Entry 8HR0 (X-ray diffraction, 3.34 A resolution); this record covers chains A and B of the 4 polymer chains in the assembly.

# Chain A
Molecule: Protein transport protein Sec23A
Source organism: Homo sapiens
UniProtKB: Q15436 (SC23A_HUMAN); residues 1-765 here = UniProt positions 1-765
Amino-acid sequence (765 residues; row label = number of the first residue in the row):
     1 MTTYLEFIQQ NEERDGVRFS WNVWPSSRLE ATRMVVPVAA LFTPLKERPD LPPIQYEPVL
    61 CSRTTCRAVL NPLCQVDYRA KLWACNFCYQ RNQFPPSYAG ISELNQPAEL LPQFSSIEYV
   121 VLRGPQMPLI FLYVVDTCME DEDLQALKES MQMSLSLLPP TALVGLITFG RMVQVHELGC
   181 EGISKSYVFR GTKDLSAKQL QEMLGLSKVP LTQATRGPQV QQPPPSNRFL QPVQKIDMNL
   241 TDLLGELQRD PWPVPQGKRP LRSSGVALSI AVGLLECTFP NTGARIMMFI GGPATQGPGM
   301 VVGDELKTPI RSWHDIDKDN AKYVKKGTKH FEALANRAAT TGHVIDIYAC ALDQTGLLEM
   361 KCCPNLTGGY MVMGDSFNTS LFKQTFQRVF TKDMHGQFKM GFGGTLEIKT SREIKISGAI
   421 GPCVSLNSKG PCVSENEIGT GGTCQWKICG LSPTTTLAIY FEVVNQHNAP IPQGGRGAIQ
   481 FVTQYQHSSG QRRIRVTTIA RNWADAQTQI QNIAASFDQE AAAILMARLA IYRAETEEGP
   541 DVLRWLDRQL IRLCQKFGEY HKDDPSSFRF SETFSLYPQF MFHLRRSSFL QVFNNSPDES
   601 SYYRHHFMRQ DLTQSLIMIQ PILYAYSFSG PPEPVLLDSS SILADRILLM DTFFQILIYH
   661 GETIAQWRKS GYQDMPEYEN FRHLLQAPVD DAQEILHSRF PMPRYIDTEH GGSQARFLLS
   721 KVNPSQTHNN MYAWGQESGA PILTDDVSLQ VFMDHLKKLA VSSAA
Disordered / not traced: 1-2, 206-224, 465-474, 538-540, 724-745, 765
Metal / ion sites: Zn2+: Cys61, Cys66, Cys85, Cys88

# Chain B
Molecule: Protein transport protein Sec24A
Source organism: Homo sapiens
UniProtKB: O95486 (SC24A_HUMAN); residue numbers follow UniProt; this construct covers 343-1093
Amino-acid sequence (751 residues; numbered 343 to 1093; the number before each row is that of its first residue):
   343 LQPEGLRVVN LLQERNMLPS TPLKPPVPNL HEDIQKLNCN PELFRCTLTS IPQTQALLNK
   403 AKLPLGLLLH PFKDLVQLPV VTSSTIVRCR SCRTYINPFV SFLDQRRWKC NLCYRVNDVP
   463 EEFLYNPLTR VYGEPHRRPE VQNATIEFMA PSEYMLRPPQ PPVYLFVFDV SHNAVETGYL
   523 NSVCQSLLDN LDLLPGNTRT KIGFITFDST IHFYGLQESL SQPQMLIVSD IEDVFIPMPE
   583 NLLVNLNESK ELVQDLLKTL PQMFTKTLET QSALGPALQA AFKLMSPTGG RMSVFQTQLP
   643 TLGVGALKPR EEPNHRSSAK DIHMTPSTDF YKKLALDCSG QQVAVDLFLL SGQYSDLASL
   703 GCISRYSAGS VYYYPSYHHQ HNPVQVQKLQ KELQRYLTRK IGFEAVMRIR CTKGLSIHTF
   763 HGNFFVRSTD LLSLPNVNPD AGYAVQMSVE ESLTDTQLVS FQSALLYTSS KGERRIRVHT
   823 LCLPVVSTLN DVFLGADVQA ISGLLANMAV DRSMTASLSD ARDALVNAVI DSLSAYRSSV
   883 LSNQQPGLMV PFSLRLFPLF VLALLKQKSF QTGTNARLDE RIFAMCQVKN QPLVYLMLTT
   943 HPSLYRVDNL SDEGALNISD RTIPQPPILQ LSVEKLSRDG AFLMDAGSVL MLWVGKNCTQ
  1003 NFLSQVLGVQ NYASIPQPMT DLPELDTPES ARIIAFISWL REQRPFFPIL YVIRDESPMK
  1063 ANFLQNMIED RTESALSYYE FLLHIQQQVN K
Disordered / not traced: 343-345, 465-475, 663-665, 883-887
Metal / ion sites: Zn2+: Cys431, Cys452, Cys455
UniProt features mapped onto this chain:
  - region: Cys431 to Cys455 (Zinc finger-like)
  - binding site (Zn(2+)): Cys431, Cys434, Cys452, Cys455
  - mutagenesis: Arg541 (R541A: Decreased ability to interact with and package the SNARE SEC22B cargo into COPII vesicles. Has no effect on other cargos packaging)

# Chain A / chain B interface
Contacting residue pairs (37):
  Met172(A) with Phe577(B), hydrophobic; Ile578(B)
  Gln174(A) with Gln566(B), hydrogen bond
  Gly182(A) with Gln564(B); Thr601(B)
  Ile183(A) with Tyr556(B), hydrophobic; Gln564(B), hydrogen bond (backbone-side chain); Pro565(B); Gln566(B); Met567(B); Met605(B), hydrophobic
  Ser184(A) with Gln564(B), hydrogen bond (backbone-side chain); Gln566(B); Met567(B)
  Lys185(A) with Met567(B)
  Ser186(A) with Gln566(B), hydrogen bond; Met567(B), hydrogen bond (backbone-backbone); Leu568(B); Ile569(B), hydrogen bond (backbone-backbone)
  Tyr187(A) with Ile569(B), hydrophobic
  Val188(A) with Leu568(B), hydrophobic; Ile569(B), hydrogen bond (backbone-backbone); Ser571(B); Phe577(B), hydrophobic; Pro579(B), hydrophobic
  Phe189(A) with Ser571(B)
  Arg190(A) with Asp575(B), salt bridge; Val576(B); Phe577(B)
  Lys193(A) with Asp572(B), salt bridge; Asp575(B), salt bridge
  Met203(A) with Ser571(B)
  Glu246(A) with Ser561(B); Leu562(B)
  Gln248(A) with Gln559(B), hydrogen bond; Ser561(B)
  Trp252(A) with Pro581(B), hydrophobic
Other interface residues (no listed pair), chain A (17 interface residues in all): Pro251
Other interface residues (no listed pair), chain B (22 interface residues in all): Val570, Met580

# Overview
Chain A and chain B form an interface of 17 and 22 residues respectively, with 8 hydrogen bonds and 3 salt
bridges. Polar contacts include Arg190(A)-Asp575(B), Lys193(A)-Asp572(B) and Lys193(A)-Asp575(B). UniProt
lists 4 Zn2+-binding residues and one mutagenesis site on chain B.
Chain A is Protein transport protein Sec23A and chain B is Protein transport protein Sec24A, both from Homo
sapiens; the structure, The complex structure of COPII coat with HCoV-OC43 DD sorting motif, was determined by
X-ray diffraction (same publication as 8HQT, 8HQV, 8HQW and 8HQX).
